PDB entry 8SSQ | X-ray diffraction, 3.12 A resolution | chains A and B of the 3 polymer chains in the assembly

# Chain A
Molecule: Transcriptional repressor CTCF
Source organism: Homo sapiens
Notes: fragment: Zinc finger domains 3-11
UniProtKB: P49711 (CTCF_HUMAN); numbering as in UniProt (aligned over 319-606)
Chain sequence (288 residues; row label = number of the first residue in the row):
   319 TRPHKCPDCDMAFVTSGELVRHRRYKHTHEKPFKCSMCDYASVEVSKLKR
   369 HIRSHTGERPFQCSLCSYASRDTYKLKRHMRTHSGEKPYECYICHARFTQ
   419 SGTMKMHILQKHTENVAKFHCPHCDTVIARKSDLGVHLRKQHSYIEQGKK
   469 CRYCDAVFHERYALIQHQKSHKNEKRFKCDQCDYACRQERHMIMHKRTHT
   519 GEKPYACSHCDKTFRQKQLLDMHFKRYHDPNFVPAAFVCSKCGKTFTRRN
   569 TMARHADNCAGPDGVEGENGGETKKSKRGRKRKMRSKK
Not modelled in the structure: 579-606
Bound ions: Zn2+ site 1: Cys324, Cys327, His340, His345; Zn2+ site 2: Cys353, Cys356, His369, His373; Zn2+ site 3: Cys381, Cys384, His397, His401; Zn2+ site 4: Cys409, Cys412, His425, His430; Zn2+ site 5: Cys439, Cys442, His455, His460; Zn2+ site 6: Cys469, Cys472, His485, His489; Zn2+ site 7: Cys497, Cys500, His513, His517; Zn2+ site 8: Cys525, Cys528, His541, His546; Zn2+ site 9: Cys557, Cys560, His573, Cys577
What the authors report for this chain:
  - binding site for DNA (35-MER) Strand 2: Arg479, Arg508, Gln536, Arg566
  - specificity-determining residues: Arg508, Gln536
  - binding site for DNA (35-MER) Strand I (chain B): Arg566
  - self-association interface (contacts with another copy of this molecule); pairs are residue here / residue on that copy: Asp473-His477

# Chain B
Molecule: DNA (35-MER) Strand I
Sequence (35 nucleotides; each row starts with the number of its first residue):
     1 TTAGCGCCCCCTGCTGGTTAAATGTGGTACTGCAC

# Interface between chain A and chain B
Contacting residue pairs (35):
  Ser334(A) - DT1(B)  sugar contact
  Gly335(A) - DT2(B)  base contact
  Arg339(A) - DG4(B)  hydrogen bond to the base
  Arg339(A) - DC5(B)  base contact
  Phe351(A) - DA3(B)  phosphate contact
  Glu362(A) - DC5(B)  base contact
  Val363(A) - DA3(B)  phosphate contact
  Val363(A) - DG4(B)  phosphate contact
  Lys367(A) - DG4(B)  salt bridge to the phosphate
  Arg368(A) - DC8(B)  base contact
  Thr391(A) - DG6(B)  phosphate contact
  Tyr392(A) - DC8(B)  base contact
  Tyr392(A) - DC9(B)  base contact
  Lys395(A) - DC7(B)  phosphate contact
  Lys395(A) - DC8(B)  salt bridge to the phosphate
  Tyr407(A) - DC9(B)  hydrogen bond to the phosphate
  Ser419(A) - DC10(B)  hydrogen bond to the phosphate
  Lys423(A) - DC10(B)  phosphate contact
  Lys449(A) - DG13(B)  salt bridge to the phosphate
  Ser450(A) - DC14(B)  base contact
  Val454(A) - DT15(B)  base contact
  Arg457(A) - DC14(B)  salt bridge to the phosphate
  Tyr471(A) - DG24(B)  phosphate contact
  Lys487(A) - DA22(B)  phosphate contact
  Lys487(A) - DT23(B)  salt bridge to the phosphate
  Lys490(A) - DT23(B)  phosphate contact
  Lys490(A) - DG24(B)  salt bridge to the phosphate
  Gln506(A) - DG26(B)  hydrogen bond to the base
  Arg508(A) - DG26(B)  hydrogen bond to the base
  Arg508(A) - DG27(B)  hydrogen bond to the base
  Arg508(A) - DT28(B)  base contact
  Gln536(A) - DA29(B)  hydrogen bond to the base
  Arg566(A) - DG32(B)  hydrogen bond to the base
  Arg566(A) - DC33(B)  base contact
  Asn568(A) - DT31(B)  hydrogen bond to the phosphate
Other interface residues (no listed pair), chain A (33 interface residues in all): Ser364, Lys365, Lys393, Arg396, Asp451, Arg567, Arg572
Other interface residues (no listed pair), chain B (26 interface residues in all): DC11, DT25, DC30

# Summary
The interface between chain A and chain B involves 33 residues on one side and 26 on the other; the contacts
include 9 hydrogen bonds and 6 salt bridges. Polar contacts include Arg339(A)-DG4(B), Gln506(A)-DG26(B) and
Arg508(A)-DG26(B). From the paper: a binding site for DNA (35-MER) Strand 2 at Arg479(A), Arg508(A) and
Gln536(A) among others; a binding site for DNA (35-MER) Strand I (chain B) at Arg566(A).
Chain A is Transcriptional repressor CTCF (Homo sapiens) and chain B is DNA (35-MER) Strand I; the structure,
ZnFs 3-11 of CCCTC-binding factor (CTCF) Complexed with 35mer DNA 35-4, was determined by X-ray diffraction
together with 8SSR, 8SSS, 8SST and 8SSU from the same study.
